Entry 6R6O (X-ray diffraction, 1.90 A resolution); this record covers chains A and B.

Chain A:
Name: Small soluble cyt c
Organism: Kuenenia stuttgartiensis
UniProt: Q1Q7P4 (Q1Q7P4_KUEST); numbering as in UniProt (aligned over 25-135)
Sequence (111 residues; row label = number of the first residue in the row):
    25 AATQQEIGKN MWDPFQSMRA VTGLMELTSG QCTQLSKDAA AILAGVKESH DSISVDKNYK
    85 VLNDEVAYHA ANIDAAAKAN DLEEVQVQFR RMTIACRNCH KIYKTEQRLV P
Sequence notes: cloning artifact (25); engineered mutation Gly-32 (Cys in Q1Q7P4)
Covalently attached groups: heme c (HEC) linked to Cys-120, Cys-123
Ion coordination: K+ near Asp-88 (its only coordinating residue here); heme c Fe near His-124 (its only coordinating residue here)
Ligand contacts: heme c (HEC): Gln-28, Gln-29, Gly-32, Lys-33, Met-35, Trp-36, Phe-39, Ile-66, Tyr-83, Leu-86, Asn-87, Val-90, Met-116, Ala-119, His-124, Lys-128, Gln-131, Leu-133, Val-134, Pro-135
What the authors report for this chain:
  - binding site for heme c: Gln-28

Chain B:
Name: Kusta0088
Organism: Kuenenia stuttgartiensis
UniProt: Q1Q7P3 (Q1Q7P3_KUEST); numbering as in UniProt (aligned over 27-126)
Sequence (100 residues; numbered 27 to 126; the number before each row is that of its first residue):
    27 LNEHTAGDTT KSPYTIYAGL GFAVQESCYY CHGNGGKGTT EGLIFGVPDF TSTEFQSSMT
    87 DKQIIDHINK GKGKCPSYQG KMSPEMIEKM AGVVRNFAVK
Covalently attached groups: heme c (HEC) linked to Cys-54, Cys-57
Ion coordination: heme c Fe: His-58, Cys-101
Ligand contacts: heme c (HEC): Gln-51, Glu-52, Ser-53, His-58, Phe-71, Gly-72, Val-73, Pro-74, Phe-76, Phe-81, Met-85, Ile-90, His-93, Ile-94, Lys-98, Lys-100, Cys-101, Pro-102, Tyr-104, Met-108, Met-116, Val-120

Chain A / chain B interface:
Pairs across the interface (49):
  Val-79(A) / Lys-126(B)
  Asp-80(A) / Asn-122(B)
  Asp-80(A) / Phe-123(B)
  Asp-80(A) / Val-125(B)
  Lys-81(A) / Glu-29(B)  salt bridge
  Lys-81(A) / Asn-122(B)
  Lys-81(A) / Val-125(B)  hydrogen bond (backbone-backbone)
  Asn-82(A) / Tyr-40(B)  hydrogen bond
  Asn-82(A) / Val-119(B)  hydrogen bond (side chain-backbone)
  Asn-82(A) / Asn-122(B)
  Asn-82(A) / Phe-123(B)
  Val-85(A) / Ala-32(B)  hydrophobic
  Val-85(A) / Tyr-40(B)
  Leu-86(A) / Tyr-40(B)  hydrophobic
  Asp-88(A) / Ala-32(B)
  Glu-89(A) / His-30(B)  salt bridge
  Glu-89(A) / Ala-32(B)
  Glu-89(A) / Gly-33(B)  hydrogen bond (side chain-backbone)
  Glu-89(A) / Ser-38(B)  hydrogen bond
  Glu-89(A) / Tyr-40(B)
  Tyr-92(A) / Gly-33(B)
  Tyr-92(A) / Asp-34(B)
  His-93(A) / Asp-34(B)
  His-93(A) / Thr-35(B)  hydrogen bond (side chain-backbone)
  Arg-115(A) / Asp-34(B)  salt bridge
  Arg-115(A) / Thr-35(B)
  Arg-115(A) / Thr-36(B)
  Ile-118(A) / Thr-35(B)
  Ala-119(A) / Thr-35(B)
  Asn-122(A) / Thr-35(B)  hydrogen bond
  Asn-122(A) / Tyr-40(B)
  Asn-122(A) / Thr-41(B)  hydrogen bond
  Asn-122(A) / Ala-44(B)
  Lys-125(A) / Ala-44(B)  hydrogen bond (side chain-backbone)
  Lys-125(A) / Tyr-55(B)
  Ile-126(A) / Tyr-43(B)  hydrophobic
  Ile-126(A) / Gly-59(B)
  Ile-126(A) / Asn-60(B)  hydrogen bond (backbone-backbone)
  Ile-126(A) / Gly-61(B)  hydrogen bond (backbone-backbone)
  Tyr-127(A) / Asn-60(B)
  Tyr-127(A) / Gly-61(B)
  Tyr-127(A) / Phe-123(B)
  Thr-129(A) / Tyr-55(B)
  Thr-129(A) / Gly-59(B)
  Thr-129(A) / Asn-60(B)  hydrogen bond (side chain-backbone)
  Thr-129(A) / Thr-65(B)
  Glu-130(A) / Asn-60(B)  hydrogen bond
  Glu-130(A) / Thr-65(B)
  Glu-130(A) / Thr-66(B)  hydrogen bond
Other interface residues (no listed pair), chain A (21 interface residues in all): Gln-112, Lys-128
Other interface residues (no listed pair), chain B (25 interface residues in all): Thr-31, Glu-67

Summary:
21 residues of chain A face 25 of chain B across their interface; the contacts include 14 hydrogen bonds and 3
salt bridges. Among the polar pairs are Lys-81(A)/Glu-29(B), Glu-89(A)/His-30(B) and Arg-115(A)/Asp-34(B).
Heme c is covalently linked to Cys-120(A). Heme c is covalently linked to Cys-54(B). From the paper: a binding
site for heme c at Gln-28(A).
Chain A is Small soluble cyt c and chain B is Kusta0088, both from Kuenenia stuttgartiensis; the structure,
Recombinantly produced Kusta0087/Kusta0088 Complex, C32G/wt mutant, was determined by X-ray diffraction,
deposited together with 6R6M.
